7TMO - chains C and D of the 15 polymer chains in the assembly; structure by electron microscopy, 3.30 A resolution.

== Chain C ==
Protein: H(+)-transporting two-sector ATPase
Source organism: Saccharomyces cerevisiae
Notes: EC 7.1.2.2
UniProtKB: A0A6L0YX77 (A0A6L0YX77_YEASX); residues 0-616 here correspond to UniProt positions 1-617 (UniProt number = residue number + 1)
Sequence (639 residues; numbered 0 to 638; the number before each row is that of its first residue; numbering starts at 0):
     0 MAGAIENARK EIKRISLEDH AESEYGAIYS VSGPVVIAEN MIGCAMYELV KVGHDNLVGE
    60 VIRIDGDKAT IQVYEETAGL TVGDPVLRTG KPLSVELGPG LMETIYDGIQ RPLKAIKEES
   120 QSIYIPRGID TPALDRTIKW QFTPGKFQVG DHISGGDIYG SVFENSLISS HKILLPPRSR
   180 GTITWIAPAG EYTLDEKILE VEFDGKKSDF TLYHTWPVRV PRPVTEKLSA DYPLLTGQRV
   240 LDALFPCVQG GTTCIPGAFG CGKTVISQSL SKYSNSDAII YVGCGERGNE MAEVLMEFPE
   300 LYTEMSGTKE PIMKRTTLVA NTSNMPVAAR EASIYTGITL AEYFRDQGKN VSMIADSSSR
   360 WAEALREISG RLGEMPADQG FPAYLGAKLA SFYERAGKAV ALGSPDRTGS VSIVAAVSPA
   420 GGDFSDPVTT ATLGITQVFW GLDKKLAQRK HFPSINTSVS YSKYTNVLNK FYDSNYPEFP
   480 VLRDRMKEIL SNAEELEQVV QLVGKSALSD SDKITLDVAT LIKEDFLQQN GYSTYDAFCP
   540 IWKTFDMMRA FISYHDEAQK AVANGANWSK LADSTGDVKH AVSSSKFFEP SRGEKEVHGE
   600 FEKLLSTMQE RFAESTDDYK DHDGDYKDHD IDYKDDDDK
Not modelled in the structure: 0-23, 257-263, 616-638
Sequence notes: expression tag (617-638)

== Chain D ==
Protein: Vacuolar proton pump subunit B
Source organism: Saccharomyces cerevisiae
UniProtKB: A0A6A5Q585 (A0A6A5Q585_YEASX); residues 1-517 here = UniProt positions 1-517
Sequence (517 residues; each row starts with the number of its first residue):
     1 MVLSDKELFA INKKAVEQGF NVKPRLNYNT VSGVNGPLVI LEKVKFPRYN EIVNLTLPDG
    61 TVRQGQVLEI RGDRAIVQVF EGTSGIDVKK TTVEFTGESL RIPVSEDMLG RIFDGSGRPI
   121 DNGPKVFAED YLDINGSPIN PYARIYPEEM ISTGVSAIDT MNSIARGQKI PIFSASGLPH
   181 NEIAAQICRQ AGLVRPTKDV HDGHEENFSI VFAAMGVNLE TARFFKQDFE ENGSLERTSL
   241 FLNLANDPTI ERIITPRLAL TTAEYLAYQT ERHVLTILTD MSSYADALRE VSAAREEVPG
   301 RRGYPGYMYT DLSTIYERAG RVEGRNGSIT QIPILTMPND DITHPIPDLT GYITEGQIFV
   361 DRQLHNKGIY PPINVLPSLS RLMKSAIGEG MTRKDHGDVS NQLYAKYAIG KDAAAMKAVV
   421 GEEALSIEDK LSLEFLEKFE KTFITQGAYE DRTVFESLDQ AWSLLRIYPK EMLNRISPKI
   481 LDEFYDRARD DADEDEEDPD TRSSGKKKDA SQEESLI
Not modelled in the structure: 1-14, 195-206, 486-517

== Chain C / chain D interface ==
Contacting residue pairs (71):
  Tyr28(C) with Arg71(D); Gly72(D), hydrogen bond (backbone-backbone)
  Ser29(C) with Ile70(D), hydrogen bond (side chain-backbone)
  Val30(C) with Tyr49(D), hydrophobic; Leu68(D); Glu69(D); Ile70(D), hydrogen bond (backbone-backbone)
  Ser31(C) with Arg295(D)
  Gly32(C) with Tyr49(D), hydrogen bond (backbone-side chain)
  Thr76(C) with Tyr49(D)
  Ala77(C) with Tyr49(D), hydrophobic; Asn50(D); Asn135(D)
  Gly78(C) with Arg48(D); Tyr49(D), hydrogen bond (backbone-backbone)
  Leu79(C) with Pro47(D); Arg48(D); Tyr49(D), hydrogen bond (backbone-backbone)
  Thr80(C) with Phe46(D); Pro47(D); Arg48(D)
  Val81(C) with Phe46(D); Pro47(D), hydrophobic; Ile70(D), hydrophobic; Arg71(D)
  Ile104(C) with Tyr142(D), hydrophobic
  Leu112(C) with Asn140(D); Pro141(D)
  Ile115(C) with Asn140(D)
  Lys116(C) with Asn140(D); Tyr142(D); Ala143(D)
  Ile122(C) with Ile139(D); Asn140(D), hydrogen bond (backbone-backbone); Tyr268(D), hydrophobic; Val322(D), hydrophobic; Arg325(D)
  Tyr123(C) with Ser137(D); Pro138(D); Glu264(D); Tyr268(D)
  Ile124(C) with Ser137(D); Pro138(D), hydrogen bond (backbone-backbone); Asn140(D); Pro141(D)
  Glu285(C) with Glu317(D)
  Arg286(C) with Glu317(D)
  Gly287(C) with Arg144(D); Lys169(D); Glu317(D), hydrogen bond (backbone-side chain)
  Asn288(C) with Tyr146(D); Pro147(D); Glu355(D); Leu382(D)
  Ala291(C) with Arg144(D); Ile145(D); Tyr146(D)
  Glu292(C) with Tyr146(D)
  Thr321(C) with Glu317(D)
  Ser322(C) with Tyr309(D), hydrogen bond; Ser313(D); Glu317(D), hydrogen bond (backbone-side chain)
  Asn323(C) with Pro138(D); Ile139(D); Thr314(D); Glu317(D)
  Val326(C) with Thr310(D)
  Arg329(C) with Tyr309(D); Thr310(D)
  Arg370(C) with Tyr307(D)
  Ala419(C) with Tyr352(D)
Interface residues without a listed pair, chain C (37 interface residues in all): Lys113, Met324, Glu362, Arg365, Glu366, Gly420
Interface residues without a listed pair, chain D (41 interface residues in all): Gly306, Arg318, Leu349, Ile353

== Summary ==
37 residues of chain C and 41 residues of chain D are in contact; the contacts include 11 hydrogen bonds.
Polar contacts include Ser29(C)-Ile70(D), Gly32(C)-Tyr49(D) and Gly287(C)-Glu317(D).
Here chain C is H(+)-transporting two-sector ATPase and chain D is Vacuolar proton pump subunit B, both from
Saccharomyces cerevisiae. Entry 7TMO (V1 complex lacking subunit C from Saccharomyces cerevisiae, State 1) was
determined by electron microscopy together with 7TMM, 7TMP, 7TMQ, 7TMR, 7TMS and 7TMT from the same study.
